5U7M - chains B and D of the 6 polymer chains in the assembly; structure by X-ray diffraction, 3.02 A resolution.

[Chain B]
Name: Envelope glycoprotein gp160
Organism: Human immunodeficiency virus 1
UniProtKB: Q2N0S5 (Q2N0S5_9HIV1); residues 512-664 here correspond to UniProt positions 509-661 (UniProt number = residue number - 3)
Chain sequence (153 residues; each row starts with the number of its first residue):
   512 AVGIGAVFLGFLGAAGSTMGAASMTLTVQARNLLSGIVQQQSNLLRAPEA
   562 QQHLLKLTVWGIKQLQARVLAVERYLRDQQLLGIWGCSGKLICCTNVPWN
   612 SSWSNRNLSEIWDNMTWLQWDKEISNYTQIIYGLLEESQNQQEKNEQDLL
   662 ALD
Disordered / not traced: 512-517, 548-568
Construct notes: engineered mutation Pro559 (Ile556 in Q2N0S5), Cys605 (Thr602 in Q2N0S5)
Disulfides: Cys598-Cys604
Glycans and other covalent adducts: N-acetylglucosamine (NAG) linked to Asn611, Asn618, Asn637

[Chain D]
Name: 35O22 fab heavy chain
Organism: Homo sapiens
Notes: antibody fragment or engineered binder
Chain sequence (243 residues; row label = number of the first residue in the row; a row labelled like 72A-72H holds insertion residues (72A, then the next letters in order)):
     1 QGQLVQSGAELKKPGASVKISCKTSGYRFNFYHINWIRQTAGRGPEWMGW
    51 IS
   52A P
    53 YSGDKNLAPAFQDRVIMTTD
72A-72H TEVPVTSF
    73 TSTGAAYMEI
82A-82C RNL
    83 KFDDTGTYFCAKGLLRDG
100A-100F SSTWLP
   101 YLWGQGTLLTVSSASTKGPSVFPLAPSSKSTSGGTAALGCLVKDYFPEPV
   151 TVSWNSGALTSGVHTFPAVLQSSGLYSLSSVVTVPSSSLGTQTYICNVNH
   201 KPSNTKVDKRVEPKSCDKGLEVLFQ
Disordered / not traced: 225
Disulfides: Cys22-Cys92, Cys140-Cys196

[How chain B and chain D interact]
Residue-residue contacts (14):
  Gly527(B) with Arg98(D)
  Thr529(B) with Arg98(D)
  Arg617(B) with Gln1(D)
  Ser620(B) with Leu97(D)
  Asp624(B) with Leu97(D); Arg98(D), hydrogen bond (backbone-backbone); Asp99(D), hydrogen bond (backbone-backbone)
  Asn625(B) with Tyr32(D), hydrogen bond; Leu96(D); Leu97(D); Arg98(D)
  Thr627(B) with Arg98(D)
  Leu629(B) with Phe72H(D)
  Gln630(B) with Phe72H(D)
Interface residues without a listed pair, chain D (9 interface residues in all): Phe31, Gly100

[Overview]
The chain B/chain D interface involves 9 residues from each chain, with 3 hydrogen bonds. Polar contacts
include Asn625(B)-Tyr32(D), Asp624(B)-Arg98(D) and Asp624(B)-Asp99(D). Covalently linked N-acetylglucosamine:
at Asn611(B), Asn618(B) and Asn637(B).
Chain B is Envelope glycoprotein gp160 (Human immunodeficiency virus 1) and chain D is 35O22 fab heavy chain
(Homo sapiens); the structure, Crystal Structure of HIV-1 BG505 SOSIP.664 Prefusion Env Trimer Bound to Small
Molecule HIV-1 Entry Inhibitor ..., was determined by X-ray diffraction together with 5U7O from the same
study.
